PDB entry 6VQA | electron microscopy, 3.70 A resolution | chains J and N of the 16 polymer chains in the assembly

# Chain J
Name: V-type proton ATPase subunit E 1
Source organism: Rattus norvegicus
UniProtKB: Q6PCU2 (VATE1_RAT); residues 1-226 here = UniProt positions 1-226
Amino-acid sequence (226 residues; each row starts with the number of its first residue):
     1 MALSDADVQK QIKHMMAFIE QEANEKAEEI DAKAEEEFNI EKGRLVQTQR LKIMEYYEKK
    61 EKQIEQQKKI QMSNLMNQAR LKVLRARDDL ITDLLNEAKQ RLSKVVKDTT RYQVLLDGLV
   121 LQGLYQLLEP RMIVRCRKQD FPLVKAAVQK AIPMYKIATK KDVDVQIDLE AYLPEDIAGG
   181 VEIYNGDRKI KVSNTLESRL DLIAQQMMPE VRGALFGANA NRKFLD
Not modelled in the structure: 1-65
Swiss-Prot annotation at these positions:
  - modified residue: A2 (N-acetylalanine), Y56 (Phosphotyrosine)

# Chain N
Name: V-type proton ATPase subunit G
Source organism: Rattus norvegicus
UniProtKB: Q8R2H0 (Q8R2H0_RAT); numbering as in UniProt (aligned over 1-118)
Amino-acid sequence (118 residues; row label = number of the first residue in the row):
     1 MASQSQGIQQ LLQAEKRAAE KVADARKRKA RRLKQAKEEA QMEVEQYRRE REQEFQSKQQ
    61 AAMGSQGNLS AEVEQATRRQ VQGMQSSQQR NRERVLTQLL GMVCDVRPQV HPNYRITV
Not modelled in the structure: 1-69, 117-118

# Chain J / chain N interface
Pairs across the interface (57):
  M72(J) - V73(N)  hydrophobic
  L75(J) - S70(N)
  M76(J) - V73(N)  hydrophobic
  A79(J) - V73(N)  hydrophobic
  A79(J) - T77(N)
  K82(J) - E74(N)  salt bridge
  K82(J) - T77(N)
  V83(J) - T77(N)
  V83(J) - Q80(N)
  V83(J) - V81(N)  hydrophobic
  V83(J) - M84(N)
  A86(J) - V81(N)  hydrophobic
  R87(J) - M84(N)
  L90(J) - M84(N)
  L90(J) - Q85(N)
  D93(J) - R92(N)
  L94(J) - V95(N)  hydrophobic
  L94(J) - L96(N)
  L94(J) - L99(N)  hydrophobic
  E97(J) - R92(N)
  E97(J) - L96(N)
  A98(J) - L96(N)
  A98(J) - L100(N)
  R101(J) - E93(N)  salt bridge
  R101(J) - L96(N)
  R101(J) - L100(N)
  L102(J) - L100(N)  hydrophobic
  L102(J) - V103(N)  hydrophobic
  L115(J) - C104(N)
  L115(J) - V106(N)
  G118(J) - V106(N)
  L119(J) - V106(N)  hydrophobic
  Q122(J) - V106(N)  hydrogen bond (side chain-backbone)
  Q122(J) - R107(N)  hydrogen bond (side chain-backbone)
  Q122(J) - P108(N)
  Y125(J) - Q109(N)
  Y125(J) - V110(N)  hydrophobic
  Q126(J) - Q109(N)
  L128(J) - Y114(N)  hydrophobic
  T159(J) - Y114(N)  hydrogen bond (backbone-side chain)
  L196(J) - V103(N)  hydrophobic
  R199(J) - V103(N)  hydrogen bond (side chain-backbone)
  R199(J) - D105(N)  hydrogen bond (side chain-backbone)
  R199(J) - V106(N)  hydrogen bond (side chain-backbone)
  I203(J) - M102(N)
  I203(J) - V103(N)  hydrophobic
  M207(J) - M102(N)  hydrophobic
  V211(J) - V95(N)  hydrophobic
  A214(J) - N91(N)  hydrogen bond (backbone-side chain)
  A214(J) - V95(N)  hydrophobic
  L215(J) - S87(N)  hydrogen bond (backbone-side chain)
  L215(J) - Q88(N)
  L215(J) - N91(N)
  L215(J) - R92(N)
  L215(J) - V95(N)  hydrophobic
  F216(J) - M84(N)
  F216(J) - S87(N)
Also at the interface, not in a pair above, chain J (35 interface residues in all): V105, A158, K160, L200
Also at the interface, not in a pair above, chain N (28 interface residues in all): I116

# Overview
Chain J and chain N form an interface of 35 and 28 residues respectively; the contacts include 8 hydrogen
bonds and 2 salt bridges. Polar pairs include K82(J)-E74(N), R101(J)-E93(N) and Q122(J)-V106(N).
Chain J is V-type proton ATPase subunit E 1 and chain N is V-type proton ATPase subunit G, both from Rattus
norvegicus; the structure, Mammalian V-ATPase from rat brain soluble V1 region rotational state 2 with SidK
and ADP (from ..., was determined by electron microscopy, deposited together with 6VQ9, 6VQB, 6VQI, 6VQJ and
6VQK.
